Entry 5K5L (X-ray diffraction, 3.12 A resolution); this record covers chains B and G of the 7 polymer chains in the assembly.

[Chain B]
Molecule: 11-nt DNA strand
Sequence (11 nucleotides; numbered 1 to 11; the number before each row is that of its first residue):
     1 CACGCGGCAA C
Disordered / not traced: 1

[Chain G]
Molecule: Transcriptional repressor CTCF
From: Homo sapiens
UniProt: P49711 (CTCF_HUMAN); residue numbers follow UniProt; this construct covers 405-492
Chain sequence (93 residues; each row starts with the number of its first residue):
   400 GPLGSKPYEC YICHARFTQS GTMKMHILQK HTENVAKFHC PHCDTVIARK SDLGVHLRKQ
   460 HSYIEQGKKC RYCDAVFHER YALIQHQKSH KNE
Disordered / not traced: 400-407, 492
Sequence notes: expression tag (400-404)
Ion coordination: Zn2+ site 1: Cys-409, Cys-412, His-425, His-430; Zn2+ site 2: Cys-439, Cys-442, His-455, His-460; Zn2+ site 3: Cys-469, Cys-472, His-485, His-489
From the paper describing this entry:
  - binding site for the 11-nt DNA strand: Arg-448
  - specificity-determining residues: Asp-451 (proposed by the authors, not directly observed)

[How chain B and chain G interact]
Residue-residue contacts - 9 pairs, chain B then chain G:
  DC5(B) / Ser-419(G)  hydrogen bond to the phosphate
  DC5(B) / Lys-423(G)  phosphate contact
  DC8(B) / Lys-449(G)  salt bridge to the phosphate
  DC8(B) / Ser-450(G)  base contact
  DA9(B) / Arg-448(G)  base contact
  DA9(B) / Ser-450(G)  hydrogen bond to the base
  DA9(B) / Arg-457(G)  salt bridge to the phosphate
  DA10(B) / Arg-448(G)  base contact
  DA10(B) / Arg-457(G)  salt bridge to the phosphate
Also at the interface, not in a pair above, chain B (5 interface residues in all): DG6

[In short]
Chain B and chain G form an interface of 5 and 6 residues respectively, with 2 hydrogen bonds and 3 salt
bridges. Among the polar pairs are DA9(B)/Ser-450(G), DC5(B)/Ser-419(G) and DC8(B)/Lys-449(G). Cys-409(G),
Cys-412(G), His-425(G) and His-430(G) coordinate Zn2+ site 1. The paper reports a binding site for the 11-nt
DNA strand at Arg-448(G); the specificity determinant Asp-451(G).
Here chain B is an 11-nt DNA strand and chain G is Transcriptional repressor CTCF (Homo sapiens). Entry 5K5L
(Homo sapiens CCCTC-binding factor (CTCF) ZnF6-8 and H19 sequence DNA complex structure) was determined by
X-ray diffraction (same publication as 5K5H, 5K5I, 5K5J, 5KKQ, 5T00, 5T0U and 5UND).
